PDB entry 6CD1 | X-ray diffraction, 1.91 A resolution | chains A and B of the 4 polymer chains in the assembly

[Chain A (and B)]
Protein: Serine hydroxymethyltransferase
Source organism: Medicago truncatula
Notes: EC 2.1.2.1; chain B of this document is another copy of the same molecule, construct and numbering; everything in this record applies to it too
Reference sequence: G7ILW0 (G7ILW0_MEDTR); residues 82-533 here = UniProt positions 82-533
Amino-acid sequence (455 residues; each row starts with the number of its first residue):
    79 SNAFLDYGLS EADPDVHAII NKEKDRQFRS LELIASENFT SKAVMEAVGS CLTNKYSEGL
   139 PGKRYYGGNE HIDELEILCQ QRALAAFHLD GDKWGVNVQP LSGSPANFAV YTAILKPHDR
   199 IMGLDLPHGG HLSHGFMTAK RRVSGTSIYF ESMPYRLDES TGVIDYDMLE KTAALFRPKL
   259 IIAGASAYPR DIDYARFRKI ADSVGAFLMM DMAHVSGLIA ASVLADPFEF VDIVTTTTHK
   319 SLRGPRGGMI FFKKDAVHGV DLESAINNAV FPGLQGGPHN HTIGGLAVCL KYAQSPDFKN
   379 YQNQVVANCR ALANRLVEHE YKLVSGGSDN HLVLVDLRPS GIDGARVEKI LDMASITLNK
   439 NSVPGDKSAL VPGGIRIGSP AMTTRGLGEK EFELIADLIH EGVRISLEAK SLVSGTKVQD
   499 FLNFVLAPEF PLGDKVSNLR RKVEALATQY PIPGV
Not modelled in the structure: 79-81 (chain B: 79-82)
Sequence notes: expression tag (79-81)
Residues lining bound ligands:
  - N-pyridoxyl-glycine-5-monophosphate (PLG; N-glycine-[3-hydroxy-2-methyl-5-phosphonooxymethyl-pyridin-4-yl-methane]): Tyr-134, Glu-136, Tyr-144, Gly-354, Gly-355
  - pyridoxyl-serine-5-monophosphate (PLS; [3-hydroxy-2-methyl-5-phosphonooxymethyl-pyridin-4-ylmethyl]-serine): Ser-114, Ser-180, Gly-181, Ser-182, Pro-183, Asn-185, His-209, Ser-211, Ala-263, Ser-264, Asp-289, Ala-291, His-292, Thr-315, His-317, Lys-318, Arg-454
Reported in the primary citation:
  - binding site for pyridoxyl-serine-5-monophosphate: Ser-114, Tyr-144, Asp-289, His-292, Lys-318, Arg-454
  - conformationally variable residues (side-chain flip): Tyr-143, His-292
  - catalytic residues: Tyr-144 (proposed by the authors, not directly observed)
  - binding site for glycine: Glu-136, Tyr-144

[Chain A / chain B interface]
Residue-residue contacts (181; chain A residue first):
  Phe-82(A) / Pro-529(B)
  Asp-84(A) / Ser-119(B)
  Asp-84(A) / Lys-120(B)  hydrogen bond (side chain-backbone)
  Asp-84(A) / Pro-531(B)
  Asp-84(A) / Gly-532(B)  hydrogen bond (side chain-backbone)
  Tyr-85(A) / Lys-120(B)
  Tyr-85(A) / Ala-121(B)
  Gly-86(A) / Lys-120(B)
  Gly-86(A) / Glu-124(B)
  Leu-87(A) / Ala-121(B)
  Leu-87(A) / Glu-124(B)  hydrogen bond (backbone-side chain)
  Leu-87(A) / Val-366(B)  hydrophobic
  Ala-90(A) / Ala-121(B)  hydrophobic
  Ala-90(A) / Lys-369(B)
  Asp-91(A) / Arg-160(B)  salt bridge
  Asp-91(A) / Val-366(B)
  Asp-91(A) / Lys-369(B)
  Asp-93(A) / Arg-160(B)
  Val-94(A) / Arg-160(B)
  Val-94(A) / Val-366(B)  hydrophobic
  Ile-97(A) / His-149(B)
  Ile-97(A) / Glu-152(B)
  Ile-98(A) / Ser-128(B)
  Ile-98(A) / Leu-130(B)  hydrophobic
  Lys-100(A) / His-149(B)
  Lys-100(A) / Glu-152(B)  salt bridge
  Glu-101(A) / Lys-133(B)
  Glu-101(A) / His-149(B)
  Glu-101(A) / Ile-150(B)
  Lys-102(A) / Cys-129(B)
  Arg-104(A) / Lys-133(B)
  Arg-104(A) / Gly-146(B)  hydrogen bond (side chain-backbone)
  Gln-105(A) / Cys-129(B)  hydrogen bond (side chain-backbone)
  Gln-105(A) / Asn-132(B)  hydrogen bond
  Glu-110(A) / Lys-133(B)
  Ile-112(A) / Lys-133(B)
  Ile-112(A) / Tyr-144(B)  hydrophobic
  Ile-112(A) / Gly-145(B)
  Ser-114(A) / Tyr-134(B)
  Glu-115(A) / Asn-132(B)
  Glu-115(A) / Lys-133(B)  salt bridge
  Glu-115(A) / Tyr-134(B)  hydrogen bond (side chain-backbone)
  Asn-116(A) / Asn-132(B)
  Phe-117(A) / Asn-132(B)
  Thr-118(A) / Thr-131(B)
  Thr-118(A) / Asn-132(B)  hydrogen bond (backbone-side chain)
  Ser-119(A) / Asp-84(B)
  Lys-120(A) / Asp-84(B)  hydrogen bond (backbone-side chain)
  Lys-120(A) / Tyr-85(B)
  Lys-120(A) / Gly-86(B)
  Ala-121(A) / Tyr-85(B)
  Ala-121(A) / Leu-87(B)
  Ala-121(A) / Ala-90(B)  hydrophobic
  Met-123(A) / Gly-127(B)
  Met-123(A) / Ser-128(B)
  Met-123(A) / Cys-129(B)  hydrophobic
  Met-123(A) / Asn-132(B)
  Glu-124(A) / Gly-86(B)
  Glu-124(A) / Leu-87(B)  hydrogen bond (side chain-backbone)
  Ala-125(A) / Ile-98(B)  hydrophobic
  Val-126(A) / Val-126(B)
  Gly-127(A) / Met-123(B)
  Gly-127(A) / Gly-127(B)
  Gly-127(A) / Val-533(B)
  Ser-128(A) / Ile-98(B)
  Ser-128(A) / Met-123(B)
  Cys-129(A) / Lys-102(B)
  Cys-129(A) / Gln-105(B)  hydrogen bond (backbone-side chain)
  Cys-129(A) / Met-123(B)  hydrophobic
  Leu-130(A) / Ile-98(B)  hydrophobic
  Thr-131(A) / Thr-118(B)
  Thr-131(A) / Arg-324(B)  hydrogen bond (backbone-side chain)
  Asn-132(A) / Gln-105(B)  hydrogen bond
  Asn-132(A) / Glu-115(B)
  Asn-132(A) / Asn-116(B)
  Asn-132(A) / Phe-117(B)
  Asn-132(A) / Thr-118(B)  hydrogen bond (side chain-backbone)
  Asn-132(A) / Met-123(B)
  Lys-133(A) / Arg-104(B)
  Lys-133(A) / Glu-110(B)
  Lys-133(A) / Ile-112(B)
  Lys-133(A) / Glu-115(B)  salt bridge
  Lys-133(A) / Arg-324(B)  hydrogen bond (backbone-side chain)
  Tyr-134(A) / Ser-114(B)
  Tyr-134(A) / Glu-115(B)  hydrogen bond (backbone-side chain)
  Tyr-134(A) / His-317(B)  hydrogen bond
  Tyr-134(A) / Lys-318(B)
  Tyr-134(A) / Arg-324(B)
  Arg-142(A) / Lys-438(B)
  Tyr-143(A) / Glu-426(B)
  Tyr-143(A) / Asn-437(B)
  Tyr-144(A) / Ile-112(B)  hydrophobic
  Tyr-144(A) / Glu-426(B)
  Tyr-144(A) / Asn-437(B)
  Tyr-144(A) / Arg-454(B)
  Gly-145(A) / Ile-112(B)
  Gly-145(A) / Glu-426(B)
  Gly-145(A) / Asp-430(B)
  Gly-145(A) / Leu-436(B)
  Gly-146(A) / Arg-104(B)  hydrogen bond (backbone-side chain)
  Gly-146(A) / Asp-430(B)  hydrogen bond (backbone-side chain)
  Gly-146(A) / Thr-435(B)
  His-149(A) / Ile-97(B)
  His-149(A) / Lys-100(B)
  His-149(A) / Glu-101(B)
  His-149(A) / Arg-104(B)
  Ile-150(A) / Glu-101(B)
  Glu-152(A) / Ile-97(B)
  Glu-152(A) / Lys-100(B)  salt bridge
  Leu-156(A) / Ile-97(B)  hydrophobic
  Arg-160(A) / Asp-91(B)  salt bridge
  Arg-160(A) / Asp-93(B)
  Arg-160(A) / Val-94(B)
  Leu-179(A) / Leu-179(B)  hydrophobic
  Leu-179(A) / Ser-180(B)
  Leu-179(A) / His-357(B)
  Ser-180(A) / Leu-179(B)
  Ser-180(A) / His-357(B)  hydrogen bond
  Ser-182(A) / Leu-352(B)
  Ser-182(A) / Gln-353(B)
  Ser-182(A) / Gly-354(B)  hydrogen bond (side chain-backbone)
  Phe-186(A) / Tyr-227(B)  hydrophobic
  Thr-190(A) / Tyr-227(B)  hydrogen bond
  Pro-195(A) / Ile-226(B)  hydrophobic
  Pro-195(A) / Tyr-227(B)  hydrophobic
  His-196(A) / His-196(B)  hydrogen bond
  Leu-210(A) / Pro-350(B)  hydrophobic
  Arg-219(A) / Pro-350(B)
  Val-221(A) / Pro-350(B)  hydrophobic
  Val-221(A) / Gly-351(B)
  Ser-222(A) / Gly-351(B)
  Gly-223(A) / Gly-351(B)  hydrogen bond (backbone-backbone)
  Ile-226(A) / Pro-195(B)  hydrophobic
  Tyr-227(A) / Phe-186(B)  hydrophobic
  Tyr-227(A) / Thr-190(B)  hydrogen bond
  Tyr-227(A) / Pro-195(B)  hydrophobic
  Tyr-227(A) / Tyr-227(B)  hydrophobic
  Tyr-227(A) / Phe-228(B)
  Phe-228(A) / Tyr-227(B)
  His-317(A) / Tyr-134(B)  hydrogen bond
  Lys-318(A) / Tyr-134(B)
  Arg-324(A) / Thr-131(B)  hydrogen bond (side chain-backbone)
  Arg-324(A) / Lys-133(B)
  Arg-324(A) / Tyr-134(B)
  Arg-324(A) / Pro-356(B)
  Arg-324(A) / His-357(B)
  Arg-324(A) / His-359(B)
  Pro-350(A) / Leu-210(B)  hydrophobic
  Pro-350(A) / Val-221(B)  hydrophobic
  Gly-351(A) / Val-221(B)
  Gly-351(A) / Ser-222(B)
  Gly-351(A) / Gly-223(B)  hydrogen bond (backbone-backbone)
  Leu-352(A) / Ser-182(B)
  Gln-353(A) / Ser-182(B)
  Gly-354(A) / Ser-182(B)
  Pro-356(A) / Arg-324(B)
  His-357(A) / Leu-179(B)
  His-357(A) / Ser-180(B)  hydrogen bond
  His-357(A) / Arg-324(B)
  His-359(A) / Val-126(B)
  His-359(A) / Arg-324(B)
  Ala-365(A) / Asp-91(B)
  Ala-365(A) / Val-94(B)  hydrophobic
  Val-366(A) / Leu-87(B)  hydrophobic
  Val-366(A) / Asp-91(B)
  Lys-369(A) / Ala-90(B)
  Lys-369(A) / Asp-91(B)
  Glu-426(A) / Tyr-143(B)
  Glu-426(A) / Tyr-144(B)
  Glu-426(A) / Gly-145(B)  hydrogen bond (side chain-backbone)
  Asp-430(A) / Gly-145(B)
  Asp-430(A) / Gly-146(B)  hydrogen bond (side chain-backbone)
  Leu-436(A) / Gly-145(B)  hydrogen bond (backbone-backbone)
  Asn-437(A) / Tyr-143(B)
  Asn-437(A) / Tyr-144(B)
  Lys-438(A) / Arg-142(B)  hydrogen bond (side chain-backbone)
  Lys-438(A) / Tyr-143(B)
  Arg-454(A) / Tyr-144(B)
  Pro-531(A) / Asp-84(B)
  Gly-532(A) / Asp-84(B)  hydrogen bond (backbone-side chain)
  Val-533(A) / Gly-127(B)
Also at the interface, not in a pair above, chain A (93 interface residues in all): Glu-136, Leu-153, Pro-183, Asn-346, Phe-349, Gly-362, Thr-435
Also at the interface, not in a pair above, chain B (95 interface residues in all): Ala-125, Leu-153, Leu-156, Pro-183, Tyr-189, His-209, Arg-219, Asn-346, Phe-349, Gly-355, Gly-362, Ala-365

[Overview]
93 residues of chain A face 95 of chain B across their interface; the contacts include 34 hydrogen bonds and 6
salt bridges. Polar contacts include Asp-91(A)/Arg-160(B), Lys-100(A)/Glu-152(B) and Glu-115(A)/Lys-133(B).
Bound to chain A: pyridoxyl-serine-5-monophosphate and N-pyridoxyl-glycine-5-monophosphate. From the paper:
the catalytic residue Tyr-144(A); a binding site for pyridoxyl-serine-5-monophosphate at Ser-114(A),
Tyr-144(A) and Asp-289(A) among others.
Both chains are Serine hydroxymethyltransferase (Medicago truncatula). Entry 6CD1 (Crystal structure of
Medicago truncatula serine hydroxymethyltransferase 3 (MtSHMT3), complexes with reaction intermediates) was
determined by X-ray diffraction, deposited together with 6CCZ and 6CD0.
